PDB entry 7XO4 | electron microscopy, 3.24 A resolution | chains A and C of the 5 polymer chains in the assembly

Chain A (and C):
Molecule: Spike glycoprotein
From: Severe acute respiratory syndrome coronavirus 2
Notes: chain C of this document is another copy of the same molecule, construct and numbering; everything in this record applies to it too
UniProtKB: P0DTC2 (SPIKE_SARS2); numbering as in UniProt; present here: 1-68, 71-142, 146-210, 215-1208
Sequence (1205 residues; row label = number of the first residue in the row; note: 9 numbers in that range are skipped by the numbering (no residue carries them; nothing is unmodelled there); a row labelled like 210A-210F holds insertion residues (210A, then the next letters in order)):
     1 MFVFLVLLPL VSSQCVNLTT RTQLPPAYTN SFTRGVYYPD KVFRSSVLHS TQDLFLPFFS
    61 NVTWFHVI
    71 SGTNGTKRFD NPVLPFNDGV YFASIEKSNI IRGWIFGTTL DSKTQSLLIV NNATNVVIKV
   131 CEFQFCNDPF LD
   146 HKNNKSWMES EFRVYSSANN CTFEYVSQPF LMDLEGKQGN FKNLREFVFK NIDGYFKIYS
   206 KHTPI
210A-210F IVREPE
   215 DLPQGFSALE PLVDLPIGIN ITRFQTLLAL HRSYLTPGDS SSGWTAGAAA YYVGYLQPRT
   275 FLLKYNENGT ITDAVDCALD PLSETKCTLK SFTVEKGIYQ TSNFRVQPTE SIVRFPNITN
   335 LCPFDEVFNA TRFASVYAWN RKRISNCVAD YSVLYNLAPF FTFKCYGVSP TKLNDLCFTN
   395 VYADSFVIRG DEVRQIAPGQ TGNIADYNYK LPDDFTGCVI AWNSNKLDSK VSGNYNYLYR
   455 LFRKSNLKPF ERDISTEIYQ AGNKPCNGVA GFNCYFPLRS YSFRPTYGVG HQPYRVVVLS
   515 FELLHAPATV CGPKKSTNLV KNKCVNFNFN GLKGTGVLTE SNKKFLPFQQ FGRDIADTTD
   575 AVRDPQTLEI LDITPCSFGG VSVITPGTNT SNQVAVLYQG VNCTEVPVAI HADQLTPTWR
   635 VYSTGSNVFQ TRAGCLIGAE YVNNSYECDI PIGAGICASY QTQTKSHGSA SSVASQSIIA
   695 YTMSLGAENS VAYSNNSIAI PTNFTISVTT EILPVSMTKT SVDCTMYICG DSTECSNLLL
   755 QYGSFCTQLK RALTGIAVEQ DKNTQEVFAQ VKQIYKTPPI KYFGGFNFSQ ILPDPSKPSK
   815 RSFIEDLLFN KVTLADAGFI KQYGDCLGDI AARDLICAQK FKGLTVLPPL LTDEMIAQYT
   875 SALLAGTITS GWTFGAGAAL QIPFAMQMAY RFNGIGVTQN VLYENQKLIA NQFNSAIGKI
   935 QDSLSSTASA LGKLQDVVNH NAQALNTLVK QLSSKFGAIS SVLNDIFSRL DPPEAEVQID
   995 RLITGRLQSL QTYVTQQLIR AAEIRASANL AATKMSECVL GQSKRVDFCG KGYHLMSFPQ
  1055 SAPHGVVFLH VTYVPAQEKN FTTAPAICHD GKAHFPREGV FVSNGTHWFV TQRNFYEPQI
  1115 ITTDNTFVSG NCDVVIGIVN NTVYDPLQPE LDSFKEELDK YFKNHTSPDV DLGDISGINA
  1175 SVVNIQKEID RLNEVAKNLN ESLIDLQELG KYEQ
Not modelled in the structure: 1-26, 71-79, 146-156, 177-186, 210A-210F, 621-639, 677-689, 829-853, 1147-1208 (chain C: 1-26, 71-79, 146-156, 177-186, 210A-210F, 621-640, 677-689, 829-854, 1147-1208)
Cystine bridges: Cys-291/Cys-301, Cys-379/Cys-432, Cys-480/Cys-488, Cys-617/Cys-649, Cys-662/Cys-671, Cys-738/Cys-760, Cys-743/Cys-749, Cys-1032/Cys-1043, Cys-1082/Cys-1126
Covalently attached groups: N-acetylglucosamine (NAG) linked to Asn-165, Asn-234, Asn-282, Asn-331, Asn-343, Asn-603, Asn-616, Asn-657, Asn-709, Asn-801, Asn-1074, Asn-1098
Sequence notes: variant Val-67 (Ala in P0DTC2), Ile-95 (Thr in P0DTC2), Asp-142 (Gly in P0DTC2), Ile-210A (Leu212 in P0DTC2), Asp-339 (Gly in P0DTC2), Leu-371 (Ser in P0DTC2), Pro-373 (Ser in P0DTC2), Phe-375 (Ser in P0DTC2), Asn-417 (Lys in P0DTC2), Lys-440 (Asn in P0DTC2), Ser-446 (Gly in P0DTC2), Asn-477 (Ser in P0DTC2), Lys-478 (Thr in P0DTC2), Ala-484 (Glu in P0DTC2), Arg-493 (Gln in P0DTC2), Ser-496 (Gly in P0DTC2), Arg-498 (Gln in P0DTC2), Tyr-501 (Asn in P0DTC2), His-505 (Tyr in P0DTC2), Lys-547 (Thr in P0DTC2), Gly-614 (Asp in P0DTC2), Tyr-655 (His in P0DTC2), Lys-679 (Asn in P0DTC2), His-681 (Pro in P0DTC2), Lys-764 (Asn in P0DTC2), Tyr-796 (Asp in P0DTC2), Lys-856 (Asn in P0DTC2), His-954 (Gln in P0DTC2), Lys-969 (Asn in P0DTC2), Phe-981 (Leu in P0DTC2); insertion (210D-210F); engineered mutation Gly-682 (Arg in P0DTC2), Ser-683 (Arg in P0DTC2), Ser-685 (Arg in P0DTC2), Pro-986 (Lys in P0DTC2), Pro-987 (Val in P0DTC2)
UniProt features mapped onto this chain:
  - region: Asn-280 to Cys-301 (Putative superantigen), Arg-403 to Asp-405 (Integrin-binding motif), Asn-448 to Phe-456 (Immunodominant HLA epitope recognized by the CD8+), Ser-816 to Tyr-837 (Fusion peptide 1), Lys-835 to Phe-855 (Fusion peptide 2), Asp-1163 to Glu-1202 (Heptad repeat 2)
  - site: Arg-815, Ser-816 (Cleavage)
  - glycosylation: Asn-17 (N-linked (GlcNAc...) (complex) asparagine), Asn-61 (N-linked (GlcNAc...) (hybrid) asparagine), Asn-74 (N-linked (GlcNAc...) (complex) asparagine), Asn-122 (N-linked (GlcNAc...) (hybrid) asparagine), Asn-149 (N-linked (GlcNAc...) (complex) asparagine), Asn-165 (N-linked (GlcNAc...) (complex) asparagine), Asn-234 (N-linked (GlcNAc...) (high mannose) asparagine), Asn-282 (N-linked (GlcNAc...) (complex) asparagine), Thr-323 (O-linked (GalNAc) threonine), Ser-325 (O-linked (HexNAc...) serine), Asn-331 (N-linked (GlcNAc...) (complex) asparagine), Asn-343 (N-linked (GlcNAc...) (complex) asparagine), Asn-603 (N-linked (GlcNAc...) (hybrid) asparagine), Asn-616 (N-linked (GlcNAc...) (complex) asparagine), Asn-657 (N-linked (GlcNAc...) (complex) asparagine), Thr-676 (O-linked (GlcNAc...) threonine), Thr-678 (O-linked (GlcNAc...) threonine), Asn-709 (N-linked (GlcNAc...) (high mannose) asparagine), Asn-717 (N-linked (GlcNAc...) (hybrid) asparagine), Asn-801 (N-linked (GlcNAc...) (hybrid) asparagine) and 6 more in UniProt
  - natural variant: Leu-5 (L5F: In strain: Iota/B.1.526), Ser-13 (S13I: In strain: Epsilon/B.1.427/B.1.429), Leu-18 (L18F: In strain: Beta/B.1.351, Gamma/P.1 and 1 more), Thr-19 (T19I: In strain: Omicron/BQ.1.1, Omicron/XBB.1.5 and 1 more; T19R: In strain: Delta/B.1.617.2, Omicron/BA.2 and 4 more), Thr-20 (T20N: In strain: Gamma/P.1), Leu-24 to Ala-27 (sequence variant, change not given here; In strain: Omicron/BA.2, Omicron/BA.2.12.1 and 6 more), Pro-26 (P26S: In strain: Gamma/P.1), Gln-52 (Q52H: In strain: Omicron/EG.5.1), Val-67 (A67V: In strain: Eta/B.1.525, Omicron/BA.1; this construct carries the variant), Gly-75 (G75V: In strain: Lambda/C.37), Thr-76 (T76I: In strain: Lambda/C.37), Asp-80 (D80A: In strain: Beta/B.1.351), 74 further natural variant entries in UniProt
  - mutagenesis: Asn-121 (N121Q: Partial loss of biliverdin affinity), Arg-190 (R190K: Partial loss of biliverdin affinity), Asn-234 (N234Q: Increased resistance to neutralizing antibodies), Asn-331 (N331Q: Reduced viral infectivity), Asn-343 (N343Q: Reduced viral infectivity), Leu-452 (L452R: Increased resistance to neutralizing antibodies. Decreases HLA binding to NF9 epitope. Increased binding affinity to human ACE2), Tyr-453 (Y453F: Decreased HLA binding to NF9 epitope. Increased binding affinity to human ACE2), Ala-475 (A475V: Increased resistance to neutralizing antibodies), Val-483 (V483A: Increased resistance to neutralizing antibodies), Phe-490 (F490L: Increased resistance to neutralizing antibodies and human covalescent sera neutralization), His-519 (H519P: Increased resistance to human covalescent sera neutralization), Ser-673 (S673A: No effect on O-glycosylation by host GALNT1), 4 further mutagenesis entries in UniProt
Reported in the primary citation:
  - self-association interface (contacts with another copy of this molecule); pairs are residue here / residue on that copy: Asp-571/Lys-856

How chain A and chain C interact:
Residue-residue contacts (142; chain A residue first):
  Tyr-38(A) / Leu-560(C)
  Tyr-38(A) / Phe-562(C)  hydrophobic
  Lys-41(A) / Phe-562(C)
  Lys-41(A) / Gln-563(C)
  Val-42(A) / Phe-565(C)
  Val-42(A) / Arg-567(C)
  Phe-43(A) / Lys-557(C)
  Phe-43(A) / Phe-559(C)  hydrophobic
  Phe-43(A) / Gln-563(C)
  Phe-43(A) / Phe-565(C)  hydrogen bond (backbone-backbone)
  Phe-43(A) / Gly-566(C)
  Phe-43(A) / Arg-567(C)  hydrogen bond (backbone-backbone)
  Arg-44(A) / Arg-567(C)
  Val-47(A) / Ile-569(C)  hydrophobic
  Glu-224(A) / Phe-562(C)
  Pro-225(A) / Phe-562(C)
  Pro-230(A) / Tyr-396(C)  hydrogen bond (backbone-side chain)
  Tyr-369(A) / Phe-486(C)  hydrophobic
  Phe-375(A) / Val-483(C)  hydrophobic
  Phe-377(A) / Tyr-489(C)
  Ser-383(A) / Leu-455(C)
  Pro-384(A) / Leu-455(C)
  Thr-385(A) / Phe-456(C)
  Lys-386(A) / Tyr-421(C)  hydrogen bond
  Lys-386(A) / Leu-455(C)
  Lys-386(A) / Phe-456(C)
  Pro-412(A) / Arg-498(C)
  Asp-427(A) / Tyr-501(C)
  Asp-737(A) / Asn-317(C)  hydrogen bond
  Asp-745(A) / Gly-548(C)
  Asp-745(A) / Thr-549(C)  hydrogen bond (side chain-backbone)
  Gln-755(A) / Ser-968(C)
  Gln-755(A) / Lys-969(C)  hydrogen bond (backbone-backbone)
  Gln-755(A) / Phe-970(C)  hydrogen bond (backbone-backbone)
  Tyr-756(A) / Ser-968(C)
  Gly-757(A) / Ser-968(C)
  Ser-758(A) / Thr-961(C)
  Phe-759(A) / Gln-965(C)
  Phe-759(A) / Phe-970(C)  hydrophobic
  Gln-762(A) / Thr-961(C)
  Gln-762(A) / Gln-965(C)
  Lys-764(A) / Gln-314(C)
  Lys-764(A) / Thr-315(C)  hydrogen bond (side chain-backbone)
  Arg-765(A) / Gln-957(C)  hydrogen bond
  Lys-786(A) / Gly-700(C)
  Gln-787(A) / Ala-701(C)
  Gln-787(A) / Asn-703(C)
  Ile-788(A) / Leu-699(C)
  Ile-788(A) / Ala-701(C)  hydrogen bond (backbone-backbone)
  Ile-788(A) / Glu-702(C)
  Ile-788(A) / Asn-703(C)  hydrogen bond (backbone-backbone)
  Tyr-789(A) / Asn-703(C)
  Lys-790(A) / Glu-702(C)
  Pro-792(A) / Tyr-707(C)  hydrophobic
  Phe-797(A) / Tyr-707(C)
  Phe-855(A) / Pro-589(C)  hydrophobic
  Phe-855(A) / Phe-592(C)  hydrophobic
  Lys-856(A) / Thr-572(C)
  Gly-857(A) / Phe-592(C)
  Leu-861(A) / Gln-613(C)
  Pro-862(A) / Ala-647(C)  hydrophobic
  Pro-863(A) / Ala-668(C)  hydrogen bond (backbone-backbone)
  Leu-864(A) / Pro-665(C)  hydrophobic
  Leu-864(A) / Ile-666(C)
  Leu-864(A) / Gly-667(C)
  Leu-864(A) / Ala-668(C)
  Leu-864(A) / Gly-669(C)  hydrogen bond (backbone-backbone)
  Leu-864(A) / Met-697(C)  hydrophobic
  Thr-866(A) / Ala-668(C)  hydrogen bond (side chain-backbone)
  Thr-866(A) / Gly-669(C)  hydrogen bond (side chain-backbone)
  Met-869(A) / Gly-669(C)
  Met-869(A) / Leu-699(C)  hydrophobic
  Gln-872(A) / Leu-699(C)
  Tyr-873(A) / Leu-699(C)  hydrogen bond (side chain-backbone)
  Thr-883(A) / Val-705(C)
  Thr-883(A) / Tyr-707(C)
  Trp-886(A) / Tyr-1047(C)  hydrogen bond (backbone-side chain)
  Gly-889(A) / Asp-1041(C)
  Ala-890(A) / Gly-1046(C)
  Ala-890(A) / Tyr-1047(C)  hydrophobic
  Ala-890(A) / Val-1068(C)
  Leu-894(A) / Ala-713(C)
  Leu-894(A) / Pro-715(C)
  Leu-894(A) / Glu-1072(C)
  Gln-895(A) / Ala-706(C)
  Gln-895(A) / Ser-711(C)
  Gln-895(A) / Ile-712(C)
  Gln-895(A) / Ala-713(C)  hydrogen bond (backbone-backbone)
  Gln-895(A) / Asn-1074(C)
  Ile-896(A) / Tyr-707(C)
  Ile-896(A) / Ile-712(C)  hydrophobic
  Pro-897(A) / Tyr-707(C)
  Pro-897(A) / Asn-709(C)
  Pro-897(A) / Ser-711(C)
  Pro-897(A) / Ile-712(C)
  Phe-898(A) / Tyr-707(C)
  Met-900(A) / Ile-712(C)  hydrophobic
  Met-900(A) / Thr-1077(C)
  Met-900(A) / Ala-1078(C)
  Met-900(A) / Val-1094(C)  hydrophobic
  Tyr-904(A) / Gly-1093(C)
  Tyr-904(A) / Val-1094(C)  hydrophobic
  Gln-913(A) / Pro-1090(C)
  Asn-914(A) / Ser-1123(C)  hydrogen bond
  Tyr-917(A) / Pro-1079(C)  hydrophobic
  Tyr-917(A) / Phe-1089(C)  hydrophobic
  Tyr-917(A) / Val-1128(C)
  Val-963(A) / Ala-570(C)
  Lys-964(A) / Ala-570(C)
  Ser-967(A) / Ala-570(C)
  Ser-967(A) / Asp-571(C)
  Asn-978(A) / Lys-547(C)  hydrogen bond (side chain-backbone)
  Asn-978(A) / Gly-548(C)
  Phe-981(A) / Lys-386(C)
  Ser-982(A) / Lys-386(C)
  Ser-982(A) / Leu-390(C)
  Ser-982(A) / Lys-547(C)
  Arg-983(A) / Val-382(C)
  Arg-983(A) / Ser-383(C)  hydrogen bond (backbone-backbone)
  Arg-983(A) / Lys-386(C)
  Arg-983(A) / Leu-390(C)
  Arg-983(A) / Leu-517(C)
  Leu-984(A) / Gly-381(C)
  Leu-984(A) / Ser-383(C)
  Leu-984(A) / Lys-386(C)
  Asp-985(A) / Ser-383(C)  hydrogen bond (backbone-side chain)
  Asp-994(A) / Gly-971(C)
  Asp-994(A) / Arg-995(C)  salt bridge
  Gln-1005(A) / Thr-1006(C)
  Leu-1012(A) / Gln-1010(C)
  Leu-1012(A) / Ile-1013(C)  hydrophobic
  Arg-1019(A) / Glu-1017(C)
  Ser-1030(A) / Val-1040(C)
  Ser-1030(A) / Asp-1041(C)
  Glu-1031(A) / Arg-1039(C)  salt bridge
  Glu-1031(A) / Val-1040(C)
  Leu-1034(A) / Val-1040(C)
  Leu-1034(A) / Asp-1041(C)
  Gly-1035(A) / Val-1040(C)
  Arg-1039(A) / Arg-1039(C)
  Glu-1111(A) / Ser-1123(C)
  Leu-1145(A) / Asp-1146(C)
Also at the interface, not in a pair above, chain A (98 interface residues in all): Asp-40, Gly-283, Ser-366, Gly-413, Thr-768, Tyr-796, Leu-865, Ala-892, Glu-918, Gln-920, Leu-966, Ile-973, Ser-975, Thr-998, Thr-1009, Ile-1013, Gln-1113, Leu-1141
Also at the interface, not in a pair above, chain C (101 interface residues in all): Ser-316, Asp-389, Leu-518, Lys-558, Gln-564, Ser-704, Ser-708, Gln-1002, Phe-1042, Pro-1069, Arg-1107, Phe-1121, Val-1129, Ile-1130, Leu-1141

In short:
98 residues of chain A face 101 of chain C across their interface; the contacts include 23 hydrogen bonds and
2 salt bridges. Polar contacts include Asp-994(A)/Arg-995(C), Glu-1031(A)/Arg-1039(C) and
Pro-230(A)/Tyr-396(C). N-acetylglucosamine is covalently linked to Asn-165(A), Asn-234(A), Asn-282(A),
Asn-331(A), Asn-343(A) and Asn-603(A) and 6 more. The paper reports a self-association interface involving
Asp-571(A).
Both chains are Spike glycoprotein (Severe acute respiratory syndrome coronavirus 2). Entry 7XO4 (SARS-CoV-2
Omicron BA.1 Variant Spike Trimer with two mouse ACE2 Bound) was determined by electron microscopy, deposited
together with 7XO5, 7XO6, 7XO7, 7XO8, 7XO9, 7XOA and 3 further entries.
